PDB entry 6RAW | electron microscopy, 3.70 A resolution | chains L and M of the 13 polymer chains in the assembly

Chain L:
Protein: Probable DNA replication complex GINS protein PSF2
Organism: Drosophila melanogaster
Reference sequence: Q9VQY9 (PSF2_DROME); numbering as in UniProt (aligned over 1-203)
Sequence (203 residues; row label = number of the first residue in the row):
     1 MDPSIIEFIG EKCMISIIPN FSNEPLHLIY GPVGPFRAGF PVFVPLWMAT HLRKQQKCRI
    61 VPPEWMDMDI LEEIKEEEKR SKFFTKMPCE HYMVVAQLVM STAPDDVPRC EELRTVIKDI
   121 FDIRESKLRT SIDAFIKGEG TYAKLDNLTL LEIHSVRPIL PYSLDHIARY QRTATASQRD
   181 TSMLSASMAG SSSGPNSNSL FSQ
Disordered / not traced: 172-203

Chain M:
Protein: AT18545p
Organism: Drosophila melanogaster
Reference sequence: Q9W2V7 (Q9W2V7_DROME); residue numbers follow UniProt; this construct covers 1-212
Sequence (212 residues; row label = number of the first residue in the row):
     1 MNGMNYFPNY YSIEDIFVTQ EKVECRVNTK LQRMGFLDSG AESDDLEPGR TVNLPLWYIK
    61 ELKVNNAYFT VAVPDIYRNV HKAVCEAETT HIELGRLHPY FYEFGRYLTP YDRNHVIGRI
   121 IFETLRQRVR HLLDISKSDG QAAKAEHRLD NIEAKLHEAG VRTNSQYIEW LQMTGNKIRT
   181 SELVEEHQKK RRRADRSDDE GDALPNSKRA TL
Disordered / not traced: 1-7, 38-42, 175-212

How chain L and chain M interact:
Contacting residue pairs (34):
  Pro-3(L) / Trp-170(M)
  Glu-7(L) / Trp-170(M)  hydrogen bond
  Met-93(L) / Trp-170(M)
  Gln-97(L) / Trp-170(M)  hydrogen bond
  Gln-97(L) / Gln-172(M)
  Gln-97(L) / Met-173(M)  hydrogen bond
  Phe-121(L) / Tyr-167(M)
  Arg-129(L) / Leu-133(M)
  Ile-132(L) / Val-129(M)
  Ile-132(L) / Arg-130(M)
  Asp-133(L) / Arg-130(M)  hydrogen bond (backbone-side chain)
  Asp-133(L) / Leu-133(M)
  Ala-134(L) / Arg-130(M)
  Phe-135(L) / Arg-126(M)  hydrogen bond (backbone-side chain)
  Phe-135(L) / Val-129(M)
  Ile-136(L) / Arg-126(M)
  Ile-136(L) / Arg-130(M)
  Leu-151(L) / Tyr-167(M)
  Leu-151(L) / Trp-170(M)  hydrophobic
  His-154(L) / Thr-163(M)
  His-154(L) / Tyr-167(M)
  Ser-155(L) / Tyr-167(M)
  Pro-158(L) / Thr-163(M)
  Ile-159(L) / Gly-160(M)
  Ser-163(L) / Leu-156(M)
  Leu-164(L) / Val-129(M)  hydrophobic
  His-166(L) / Arg-106(M)  hydrogen bond (backbone-side chain)
  Ile-167(L) / Leu-125(M)  hydrophobic
  Ala-168(L) / Phe-122(M)  hydrophobic
  Arg-169(L) / Arg-106(M)
  Tyr-170(L) / Gly-118(M)
  Tyr-170(L) / Arg-119(M)  hydrogen bond (side chain-backbone)
  Tyr-170(L) / Phe-122(M)  hydrophobic
  Gln-171(L) / Phe-122(M)
Also at the interface, not in a pair above, chain L (28 interface residues in all): Asp-2, Val-94, Ser-101, Lys-137
Also at the interface, not in a pair above, chain M (21 interface residues in all): Tyr-10, Tyr-102, Ile-121, Gln-166, Leu-171

In short:
The interface between chain L and chain M involves 28 residues on one side and 21 on the other, with 7
hydrogen bonds. Polar contacts include Glu-7(L)/Trp-170(M), Gln-97(L)/Trp-170(M) and Gln-97(L)/Met-173(M).
Chain L is Probable DNA replication complex GINS protein PSF2 and chain M is AT18545p, both from Drosophila
melanogaster; the structure, D. melanogaster CMG-DNA, State 1A, was determined by electron microscopy together
with 6RAZ, 6RAX and 6RAY from the same study.
